PDB entry 8K22 | electron microscopy, 2.92 A resolution | chains L and P of the 20 polymer chains in the assembly

[Chain L]
Name: Csy3
Organism: Vibrio phage ICP1_2004_A
UniProt: F1D5V6 (F1D5V6_9CAUD); residue numbers follow UniProt; this construct covers 1-306
Amino-acid sequence (306 residues; numbered 1 to 306; the number before each row is that of its first residue):
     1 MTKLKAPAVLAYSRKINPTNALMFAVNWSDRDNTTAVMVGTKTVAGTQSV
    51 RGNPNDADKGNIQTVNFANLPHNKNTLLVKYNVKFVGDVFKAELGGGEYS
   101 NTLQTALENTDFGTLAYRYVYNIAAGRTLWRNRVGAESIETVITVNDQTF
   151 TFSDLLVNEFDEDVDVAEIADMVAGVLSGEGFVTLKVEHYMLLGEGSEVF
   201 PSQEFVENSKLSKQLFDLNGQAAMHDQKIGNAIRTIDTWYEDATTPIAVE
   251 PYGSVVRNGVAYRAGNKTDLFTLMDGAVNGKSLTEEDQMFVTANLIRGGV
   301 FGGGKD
Disordered / not traced: 1, 304-306

[Chain P]
Molecule: 60-nt RNA strand
Organism: Vibrio phage ICP1_2004_A
Sequence (60 nucleotides; row label = number of the first residue in the row; numbers below 1 keep their minus sign (C-7 is residue -7)):
    -7 CUUAAAGAGUCAACCCUUUGCUUAUCUUCCCUAUUUAAAUGUUAGCAGCC
    43 GCAUAGGCUG

[How chain L and chain P interact]
Residue-residue contacts (38; chain L residue first):
  Ala11(L) - U27(P)  base contact
  Tyr12(L) - U27(P)  hydrogen bond to the sugar
  Ser13(L) - U27(P)  sugar contact
  Arg14(L) - U27(P)  sugar contact
  Arg14(L) - U28(P)  salt bridge to the phosphate
  Arg14(L) - A29(P)  salt bridge to the phosphate
  Glu93(L) - U26(P)  hydrogen bond to the sugar
  Glu93(L) - U27(P)  sugar contact
  Leu94(L) - U26(P)  base contact
  Trp130(L) - A30(P)  base contact
  Arg131(L) - U35(P)  salt bridge to the phosphate
  Gln203(L) - A31(P)  phosphate contact
  Gln203(L) - U32(P)  phosphate contact
  Glu204(L) - A31(P)  base contact
  Phe205(L) - A31(P)  base contact
  Val206(L) - A31(P)  hydrogen bond to the base
  Ser212(L) - A36(P)  hydrogen bond to the phosphate
  Lys213(L) - U35(P)  phosphate contact
  Lys213(L) - A36(P)  salt bridge to the phosphate
  His225(L) - A31(P)  salt bridge to the phosphate
  Gln227(L) - A29(P)  sugar contact
  Gln227(L) - A30(P)  sugar contact
  Gln227(L) - A31(P)  hydrogen bond to the phosphate
  Lys228(L) - A30(P)  sugar contact
  Lys228(L) - A31(P)  phosphate contact
  Lys228(L) - U32(P)  salt bridge to the phosphate
  Asn231(L) - A30(P)  hydrogen bond to the base
  Arg234(L) - A29(P)  salt bridge to the phosphate
  Arg234(L) - A30(P)  salt bridge to the phosphate
  Val255(L) - A30(P)  base contact
  Arg257(L) - A30(P)  base contact
  Arg257(L) - U32(P)  hydrogen bond to the phosphate
  Arg297(L) - U28(P)  sugar contact
  Arg297(L) - A29(P)  phosphate contact
  Gly299(L) - U27(P)  base contact
  Gly299(L) - U28(P)  base contact
  Val300(L) - U27(P)  hydrogen bond to the base
  Val300(L) - U28(P)  base contact
Interface residues without a listed pair, chain L (28 interface residues in all): Val65, Ser202, Glu207, Gly298

[Overview]
28 residues of chain L and 9 residues of chain P are in contact; the contacts include 8 hydrogen bonds and 8
salt bridges. Among the polar pairs are Val206(L)-A31(P), Asn231(L)-A30(P) and Val300(L)-U27(P).
Chain L is Csy3 and chain P is a 60-nt RNA strand, both from Vibrio phage ICP1_2004_A; the structure, ICP1
Csy-dsDNA-Cas1-Cas2/3 complex (half form), was determined by electron microscopy.
